PDB entry 5CGX | X-ray diffraction, 1.21 A resolution | chain A

[Chain A]
Protein: Beta-lactamase
Source organism: Escherichia coli
Notes: EC 3.5.2.6
UniProt: Q9L387 (Q9L387_ECOLX); residues 3-361 here correspond to UniProt positions 24-382 (UniProt number = residue number + 21)
Amino-acid sequence (362 residues; numbered 0 to 361; the number before each row is that of its first residue; numbering starts at 0):
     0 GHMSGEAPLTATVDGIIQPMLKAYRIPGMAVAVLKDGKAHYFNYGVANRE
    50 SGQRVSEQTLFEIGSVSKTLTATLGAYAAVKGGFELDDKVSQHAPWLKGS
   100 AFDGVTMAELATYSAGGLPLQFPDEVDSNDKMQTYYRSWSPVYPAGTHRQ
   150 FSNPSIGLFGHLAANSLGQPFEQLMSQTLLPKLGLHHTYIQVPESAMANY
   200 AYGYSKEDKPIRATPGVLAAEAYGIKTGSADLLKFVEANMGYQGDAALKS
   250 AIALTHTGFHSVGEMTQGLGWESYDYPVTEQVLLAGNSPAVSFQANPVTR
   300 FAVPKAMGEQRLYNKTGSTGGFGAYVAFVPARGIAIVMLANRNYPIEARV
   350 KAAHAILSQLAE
Construct notes: expression tag (0-2); engineered mutation Phe-150 (Tyr171 in Q9L387)
Covalent attachments: Cefoxitin, bound form (1S7) linked to Ser-64
Bound ions: Zn2+ site 1: His-1, His-186, Glu-361; Zn2+ site 2: Glu-5, His-39, Asp-274; Zn2+ site 3: Glu-84, His-185; Zn2+ site 4: Glu-124, Asp-126, His-147; Zn2+ site 5 near His-160 (its only coordinating residue here); Na+ near Glu-220 (its only coordinating residue here); Zn2+ site 6 near His-255 (its only coordinating residue here)
Residues lining bound ligands: Cefoxitin, bound form (1S7; (2R)-2-{(1S)-1-methoxy-2-oxo-1-[(thiophen-2-ylacetyl)amino]ethyl}-5-methylidene-5,6-dihydro-2H-1,3-thiazine-4-carboxylic acid): Gly-63, Lys-67, Leu-119, Gln-120, Phe-150, Asn-152, Ala-221, Tyr-222, Phe-292, Gly-316, Ser-317, Thr-318
From the paper describing this entry:
  - binding site for Cefoxitin, bound form: Ser-64, Gln-120, Asn-152
  - conformationally variable residues (loop rearrangement, side-chain flip): Leu-33 to Asn-42, Gln-120, Asn-152, Gly-202 to Gly-215
  - contacts within the chain: Glu-171/Gln-190 (hydrogen bond)
  - catalytic residues: Ser-64 (proposed by the authors, not directly observed)
  - post-translational modification sites: Ser-64 (proposed by the authors, not directly observed)

[Summary]
Covalently linked Cefoxitin, bound form: at Ser-64. The Zn2+ site 1 is built by His-1, His-186 and Glu-361.
Glu-5, His-39 and Asp-274 form the Zn2+ site 2. From the paper: the catalytic residue Ser-64; a binding site
for Cefoxitin, bound form at Ser-64, Gln-120 and Asn-152.
Chain A is Beta-lactamase (Escherichia coli); the structure, CRYSTAL STRUCTURE OF Fox-4 cephamycinase mutant
Y150F complexed with cefoxitin, was determined by X-ray diffraction, deposited together with 5CGS and 5CGW.
